Entry 1KKJ (X-ray diffraction, 1.93 A resolution); this record covers chain A.

# Chain A
Name: Serine Hydroxymethyltransferase
Organism: Geobacillus stearothermophilus
Notes: EC 2.1.2.1
UniProt: Q7SIB6 (Q7SIB6_BACST); residue numbers follow UniProt; this construct covers 1-419
Amino-acid sequence (419 residues; numbered 1 to 419; the number before each row is that of its first residue):
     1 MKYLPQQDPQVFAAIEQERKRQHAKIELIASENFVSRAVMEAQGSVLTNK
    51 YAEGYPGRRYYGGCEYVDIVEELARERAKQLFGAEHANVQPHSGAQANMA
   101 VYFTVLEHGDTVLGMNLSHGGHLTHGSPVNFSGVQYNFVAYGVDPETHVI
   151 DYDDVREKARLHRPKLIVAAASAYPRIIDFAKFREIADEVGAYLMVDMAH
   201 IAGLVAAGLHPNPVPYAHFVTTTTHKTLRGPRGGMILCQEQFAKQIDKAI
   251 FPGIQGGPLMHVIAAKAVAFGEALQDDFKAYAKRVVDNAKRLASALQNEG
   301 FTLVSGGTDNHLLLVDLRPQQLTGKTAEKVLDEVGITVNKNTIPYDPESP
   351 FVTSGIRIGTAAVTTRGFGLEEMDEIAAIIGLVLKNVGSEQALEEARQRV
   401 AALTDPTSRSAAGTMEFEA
Disordered / not traced: 406-419
Glycans and other covalent adducts: pyridoxal phosphate (PLP) linked to Lys226
Residues lining bound ligands: pyridoxal phosphate (PLP): Tyr51, Ser93, Gly94, Ala95, Asn98, His122, Thr124, His125, Ala171, Ser172, Asp197, Ala199, His200, Thr223, His225, Gly256, Gly257
Reported in the primary citation:
  - binding site for pyridoxal phosphate: Gly94, Ala95, Ser172, Asp197, His200, Lys226, Gly257
  - self-association interface (contacts with another copy of this molecule); pairs are residue here / residue on that copy: His108-His108

# Overview
Covalently linked pyridoxal phosphate: at Lys226. The paper reports a binding site for pyridoxal phosphate at
Gly94, Ala95 and Ser172 among others; a self-association interface involving His108.
Chain A is Serine Hydroxymethyltransferase (Geobacillus stearothermophilus); the structure, Crystal Structure
of Serine Hydroxymethyltransferase from B.stearothermophilus, was determined by X-ray diffraction together
with 1KKP, 1KL1 and 1KL2 from the same study.
